PDB entry 5S5G | X-ray diffraction, 2.69 A resolution | chains A and F of the 6 polymer chains in the assembly

# Chain A
Protein: Tubulin alpha-1B chain
Source organism: Bos taurus
UniProt: P81947 (TBA1B_BOVIN); residue numbers follow UniProt; this construct covers 1-451
Amino-acid sequence (451 residues; numbered 1 to 451; the number before each row is that of its first residue):
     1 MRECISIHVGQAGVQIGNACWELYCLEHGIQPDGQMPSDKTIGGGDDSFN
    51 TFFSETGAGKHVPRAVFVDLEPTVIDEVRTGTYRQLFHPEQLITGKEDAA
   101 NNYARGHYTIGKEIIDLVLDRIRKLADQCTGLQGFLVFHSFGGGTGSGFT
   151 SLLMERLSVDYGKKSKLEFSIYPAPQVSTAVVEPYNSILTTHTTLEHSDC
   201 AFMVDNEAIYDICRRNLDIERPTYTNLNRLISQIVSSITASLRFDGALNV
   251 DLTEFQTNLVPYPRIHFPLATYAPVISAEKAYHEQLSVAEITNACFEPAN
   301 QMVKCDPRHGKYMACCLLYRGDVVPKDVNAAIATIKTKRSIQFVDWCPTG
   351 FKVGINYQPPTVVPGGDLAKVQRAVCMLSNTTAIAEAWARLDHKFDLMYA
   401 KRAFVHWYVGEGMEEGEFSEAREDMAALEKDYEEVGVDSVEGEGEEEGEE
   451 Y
Unresolved in the structure: 439-451
Metal / ion sites: Ca2+: D39, T41, G44, E55
Small-molecule neighbours: GTP (guanosine-5'-triphosphate): V9, G10, Q11, A12, Q15, I16, D69, D98, A99, A100, N101, S140, G142, G143, G144, T145, G146, I171, P173, V177, S178, E183, N206, Y224, L227, N228, I231

# Chain F
Protein: Tubulin-Tyrosine Ligase
Source organism: Gallus gallus
UniProt: E1BQ43 (E1BQ43_CHICK); residues 1-378 here = UniProt positions 1-378
Amino-acid sequence (384 residues; each row starts with the number of its first residue):
     1 MYTFVVRDENSSVYAEVSRLLLATGQWKRLRKDNPRFNLMLGERNRLPFG
    51 RLGHEPGLVQLVNYYRGADKLCRKASLVKLIKTSPELSESCTWFPESYVI
   101 YPTNLKTPVAPAQNGIRHLINNTRTDEREVFLAAYNRRREGREGNVWIAK
   151 SSAGAKGEGILISSEASELLDFIDEQGQVHVIQKYLEKPLLLEPGHRKFD
   201 IRSWVLVDHLYNIYLYREGVLRTSSEPYNSANFQDKTCHLTNHCIQKEYS
   251 KNYGRYEEGNEMFFEEFNQYLMDALNTTLENSILLQIKHIIRSCLMCIEP
   301 AISTKHLHYQSFQLFGFDFMVDEELKVWLIEVNGAPACAQKLYAELCQGI
   351 VDVAISSVFPLADTGQKTSQPTSIFIKLHHHHHH
Unresolved in the structure: 103-124, 156-158, 363-372, 383-384
Construct notes: expression tag (379-384)
Metal / ion sites: Mg2+: E331 (together with AMP-PCP)
Small-molecule neighbours: AMP-PCP (ACP; phosphomethylphosphonic acid adenylate ester): K74, P95, I148, K150, A155, Q183, K184, Y185, L186, K198, D200, R202, R222, H239, L240, T241, N242, D318, M320, I330, E331, N333

# Interface between chain A and chain F
Residue-residue contacts (22):
  Q176(A) with P56(F)
  E207(A) with H54(F), salt bridge
  E297(A) with H306(F)
  P298(A) with L307(F), hydrophobic
  K304(A) with H54(F)
  C305(A) with H308(F)
  D306(A) with R66(F); L307(F)
  R308(A) with P300(F), hydrogen bond (side chain-backbone); A301(F); I302(F); S303(F), hydrogen bond (side chain-backbone)
  H309(A) with R66(F), hydrogen bond (side chain-backbone); G67(F); A301(F), hydrogen bond (side chain-backbone)
  S340(A) with A301(F)
  E386(A) with G50(F); R66(F), salt bridge
  R390(A) with G50(F); H54(F), hydrogen bond
  H393(A) with R51(F)
  E433(A) with R46(F), salt bridge
Other interface residues (no listed pair), chain A (16 interface residues in all): P175, K338
Other interface residues (no listed pair), chain F (16 interface residues in all): G53, G57

# In short
The chain A/chain F interface involves 16 residues from each chain; the contacts include 5 hydrogen bonds and
3 salt bridges. Among the polar pairs are E207(A)-H54(F), E386(A)-R66(F) and E433(A)-R46(F). Ligands of chain
A: GTP. Bound to chain F: AMP-PCP.
Here chain A is Tubulin alpha-1B chain (Bos taurus) and chain F is Tubulin-Tyrosine Ligase (Gallus gallus).
Entry 5S5G (Tubulin-Z1129283193-complex) was determined by X-ray diffraction together with 5S4L, 5S4M, 5S4N,
5S4O, 5S4P, 5S4Q and 52 further entries from the same study.
